4DSL - chains A and C of the 3 polymer chains in the assembly; structure by X-ray diffraction, 2.45 A resolution.

Chain A:
Molecule: DNA polymerase
Organism: Geobacillus stearothermophilus
Notes: EC 2.7.7.7
UniProt: D9N168 (D9N168_GEOSE); residues 298-876 here correspond to UniProt positions 1-579 (UniProt number = residue number - 297)
Sequence (579 residues; row label = number of the first residue in the row):
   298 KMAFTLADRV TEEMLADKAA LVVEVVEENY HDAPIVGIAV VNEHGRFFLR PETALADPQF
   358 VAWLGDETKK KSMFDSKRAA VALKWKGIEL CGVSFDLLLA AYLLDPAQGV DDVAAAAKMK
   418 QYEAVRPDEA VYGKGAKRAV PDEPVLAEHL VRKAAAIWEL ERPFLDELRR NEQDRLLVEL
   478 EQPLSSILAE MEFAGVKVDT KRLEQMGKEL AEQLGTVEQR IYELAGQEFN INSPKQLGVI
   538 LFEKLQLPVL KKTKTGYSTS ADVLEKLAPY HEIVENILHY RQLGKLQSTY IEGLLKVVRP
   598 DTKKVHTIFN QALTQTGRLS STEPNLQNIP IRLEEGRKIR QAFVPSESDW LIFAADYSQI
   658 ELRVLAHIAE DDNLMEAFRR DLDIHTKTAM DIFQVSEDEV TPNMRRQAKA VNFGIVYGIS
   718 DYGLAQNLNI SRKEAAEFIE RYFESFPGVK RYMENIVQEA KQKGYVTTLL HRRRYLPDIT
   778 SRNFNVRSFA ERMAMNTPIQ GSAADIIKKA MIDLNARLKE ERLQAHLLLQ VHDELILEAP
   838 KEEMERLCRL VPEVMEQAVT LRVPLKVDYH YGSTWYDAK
Sequence notes: engineered mutation Asp598 (Ala301 in D9N168), Val713 (Pro416 in D9N168)

Chain C:
Molecule: 17-nt DNA strand
Sequence (17 nucleotides; row label = number of the first residue in the row):
     1 TCACGAGTCC TGTAGCC
Unresolved in the structure: 1-4, 17

Chain A / chain C interface:
Pairs across the interface - 36 pairs, chain A then chain C:
  Asn527(A) - DG12(C)  hydrogen bond to the phosphate
  Asn529(A) - DT11(C)  phosphate contact
  Asn529(A) - DG12(C)  sugar contact
  Ser530(A) - DG12(C)  phosphate contact
  Ser530(A) - DT13(C)  hydrogen bond to the phosphate
  Lys532(A) - DT13(C)  hydrogen bond to the phosphate
  Lys532(A) - DA14(C)  salt bridge to the phosphate
  Gln533(A) - DT13(C)  hydrogen bond to the phosphate
  Lys582(A) - DC9(C)  base contact
  Ser585(A) - DC10(C)  sugar contact
  Thr586(A) - DC10(C)  sugar contact
  Asn607(A) - DT8(C)  phosphate contact
  Leu610(A) - DT8(C)  phosphate contact
  Thr611(A) - DG7(C)  phosphate contact
  Gln612(A) - DA6(C)  phosphate contact
  Gln612(A) - DG7(C)  hydrogen bond to the phosphate
  Thr613(A) - DA6(C)  sugar contact
  Arg615(A) - DG5(C)  base contact
  Arg615(A) - DA6(C)  base contact
  Ser617(A) - DG7(C)  phosphate contact
  Ser617(A) - DT8(C)  phosphate contact
  Ser618(A) - DT8(C)  sugar contact
  Thr619(A) - DT8(C)  phosphate contact
  Thr619(A) - DC9(C)  phosphate contact
  Glu620(A) - DC9(C)  hydrogen bond to the phosphate
  Asn622(A) - DT8(C)  hydrogen bond to the sugar
  Asn625(A) - DG7(C)  base contact
  Tyr714(A) - DG5(C)  stacking on the base
  Arg771(A) - DA6(C)  salt bridge to the phosphate
  Phe786(A) - DG5(C)  phosphate contact
  Phe786(A) - DA6(C)  phosphate contact
  Arg789(A) - DG5(C)  salt bridge to the phosphate
  Met790(A) - DA6(C)  phosphate contact
  Asn793(A) - DG5(C)  sugar contact
  Gln797(A) - DG5(C)  hydrogen bond to the base
  Gln797(A) - DA6(C)  hydrogen bond to the sugar
Also at the interface, not in a pair above, chain A (28 interface residues in all): Glu589

Summary:
The interface between chain A and chain C involves 28 residues on one side and 10 on the other, with 9
hydrogen bonds, 3 salt bridges and 1 aromatic stacking contact. Among the polar pairs are Gln797(A)-DG5(C),
Asn622(A)-DT8(C) and Gln797(A)-DA6(C).
Chain A is DNA polymerase (Geobacillus stearothermophilus) and chain C is a 17-nt DNA strand; the structure,
Crystal structure of fragment DNA polymerase I from Bacillus stearothermophilus with duplex DNA and Calcium,
was determined by X-ray diffraction.
